7OYH - chains A and B; structure by X-ray diffraction, 1.75 A resolution.

# Chain A
Molecule: Depupylase
Source organism: Acidothermus cellulolyticus
Notes: EC 3.4.-.-
UniProt: A0LU48 (DOP_ACIC1); residues 1-502 here = UniProt positions 1-502
Amino-acid sequence (508 residues; row label = number of the first residue in the row):
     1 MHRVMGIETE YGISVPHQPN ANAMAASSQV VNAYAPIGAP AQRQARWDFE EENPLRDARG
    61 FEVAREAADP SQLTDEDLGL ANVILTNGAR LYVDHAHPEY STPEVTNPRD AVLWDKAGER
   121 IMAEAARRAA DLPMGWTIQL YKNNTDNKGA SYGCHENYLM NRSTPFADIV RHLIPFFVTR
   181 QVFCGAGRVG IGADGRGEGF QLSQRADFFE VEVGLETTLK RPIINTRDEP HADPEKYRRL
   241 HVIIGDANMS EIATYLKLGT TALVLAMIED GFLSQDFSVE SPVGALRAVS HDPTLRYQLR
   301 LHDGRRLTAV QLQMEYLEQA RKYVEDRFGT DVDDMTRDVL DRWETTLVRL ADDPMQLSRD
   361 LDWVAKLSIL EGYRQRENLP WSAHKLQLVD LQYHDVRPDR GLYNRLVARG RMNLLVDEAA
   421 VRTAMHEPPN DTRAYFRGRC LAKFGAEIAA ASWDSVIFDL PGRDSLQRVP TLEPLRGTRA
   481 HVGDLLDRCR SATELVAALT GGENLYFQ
Unresolved in the structure: 36-44, 51-78
Construct notes: expression tag (503-508)
Bound ions: Mg2+ site 1: Glu8, Tyr92, Glu99 (together with ADP); Mg2+ site 2: Glu10, Asp94, Glu99 (shared with Glu71(B) of chain B)
Residues lining bound ligands:
  - ADP (adenosine-5'-diphosphate): Val4, Met5, Gly6, Ile7, Glu8, Trp47, Arg90, Tyr92, Glu99, Ser101, Thr102, Pro103, Glu104, Asn157, Tyr158, Leu159, Pro230, Ala232, Arg239, Arg433, Trp453, Pro474
  - tetrafluoromagnesate(2-) (MF4): His155, Thr217, Arg227, Glu229, Arg239, His241
UniProt features mapped onto this chain:
  - active site: Asp94 (Proton acceptor)
  - binding site (Mg(2+)): Glu8, Tyr92, Glu99, His155, His241
  - binding site (ATP): Ser101, Thr102, Asn157, Arg239
  - mutagenesis: Glu8 (E8A: Abolishes depupylation and deamidation activities), Glu10 (E10A: Abolishes depupylation and deamidation activities), Tyr92 (Y92A: Reduces depupylation but not deamidation activity), Asp94 (D94A: Abolishes depupylation and deamidation activities), His97 (H97A: Reduces depupylation but not deamidation activity), Gln139 (Q139E: Abolishes depupylation), His155 (H155A: Abolishes depupylation but not deamidation activity), Arg205 (R205A: Impairs depupylation and significantly slows deamidation), Arg221 (R221A: Abolishes depupylation and deamidation activities), His241 (H241A: Abolishes depupylation and deamidation activities), Arg400 (R400E: Abolishes depupylation)
What the authors report for this chain:
  - binding site for tetrafluoromagnesate(2-): Arg227, His241
  - catalytic residues: Asp94 (proposed by the authors, not directly observed)

# Chain B
Molecule: Prokaryotic ubiquitin-like protein Pup
UniProt: A0LU49 (PUP_ACIC1); residue numbers follow UniProt; this construct covers 44-71
Amino-acid sequence (28 residues; numbered 44 to 71; the number before each row is that of its first residue):
    44 DAILDEIDDV LEENAEEFVR SYIQKGGE
Bound ions: Mg2+ site 1: Glu71 (shared with Glu10(A), Asp94(A), Glu99(A) of chain A)
UniProt features mapped onto this chain:
  - cross-link: Glu71 (Isoglutamyl lysine isopeptide (Glu-Lys) (interchain with K-? in acceptor proteins))

# Chain A / chain B interface
Residue-residue contacts - 76 pairs, chain A then chain B:
  Glu10(A) - Gly70(B)
  Glu10(A) - Glu71(B)  hydrogen bond (side chain-backbone)
  Gly12(A) - Tyr65(B)
  Gly12(A) - Gln67(B)
  Ile13(A) - Gln67(B)  hydrogen bond (backbone-side chain)
  Asp94(A) - Glu71(B)
  His95(A) - Gly69(B)
  His95(A) - Gly70(B)
  His95(A) - Glu71(B)
  Ala96(A) - Lys68(B)
  His97(A) - Gln67(B)
  His97(A) - Lys68(B)  hydrogen bond (side chain-backbone)
  Tyr141(A) - Phe61(B)
  Tyr141(A) - Tyr65(B)  hydrophobic
  Asn143(A) - Tyr65(B)
  Thr145(A) - Tyr65(B)
  Asp146(A) - Tyr65(B)
  Asp146(A) - Ile66(B)
  Asp146(A) - Gln67(B)  hydrogen bond (side chain-backbone)
  Lys148(A) - Val62(B)  hydrogen bond (side chain-backbone)
  Lys148(A) - Arg63(B)
  Lys148(A) - Tyr65(B)  hydrogen bond (side chain-backbone)
  Lys148(A) - Ile66(B)
  Ala150(A) - Gln67(B)
  Ser151(A) - Gly69(B)
  Ser151(A) - Gly70(B)  hydrogen bond (backbone-backbone)
  Ser151(A) - Glu71(B)
  Tyr152(A) - Tyr65(B)  hydrogen bond
  Tyr152(A) - Gln67(B)
  Tyr152(A) - Gly70(B)
  Tyr152(A) - Glu71(B)
  Gly153(A) - Glu71(B)
  His155(A) - Glu71(B)  hydrogen bond (side chain-backbone)
  Arg205(A) - Glu71(B)  hydrogen bond (side chain-backbone)
  Thr217(A) - Glu71(B)  hydrogen bond
  Thr218(A) - Gly70(B)
  Arg221(A) - Gly70(B)  hydrogen bond (side chain-backbone)
  Arg221(A) - Glu71(B)  hydrogen bond (side chain-backbone)
  Ile369(A) - Leu47(B)
  Gly372(A) - Leu47(B)
  Tyr373(A) - Leu47(B)  hydrogen bond (side chain-backbone)
  Tyr373(A) - Ile50(B)
  Tyr373(A) - Asp51(B)  hydrogen bond
  Arg376(A) - Asp44(B)  hydrogen bond (side chain-backbone)
  Arg376(A) - Leu47(B)
  Arg376(A) - Asp48(B)  salt bridge
  Arg376(A) - Asp51(B)  salt bridge
  His384(A) - Ala58(B)
  His384(A) - Glu59(B)  salt bridge
  His384(A) - Val62(B)
  Lys385(A) - Asp51(B)  salt bridge
  Lys385(A) - Leu54(B)
  Gln387(A) - Val62(B)
  Leu388(A) - Leu54(B)  hydrophobic
  Leu388(A) - Glu55(B)
  Leu388(A) - Ala58(B)  hydrophobic
  Leu388(A) - Phe61(B)  hydrophobic
  Leu388(A) - Val62(B)
  Leu391(A) - Phe61(B)  hydrophobic
  Leu391(A) - Tyr65(B)  hydrophobic
  Gln392(A) - Val53(B)  hydrogen bond (side chain-backbone)
  Gln392(A) - Leu54(B)
  Gln392(A) - Glu55(B)  hydrogen bond (side chain-backbone)
  Arg397(A) - Glu55(B)  salt bridge
  Asp399(A) - Val53(B)
  Arg400(A) - Val53(B)  hydrogen bond (side chain-backbone)
  Arg400(A) - Leu54(B)
  Arg400(A) - Glu55(B)
  Leu402(A) - Ile50(B)  hydrophobic
  Leu402(A) - Val53(B)  hydrophobic
  Arg405(A) - Glu49(B)  salt bridge
  Arg405(A) - Val53(B)
  Leu406(A) - Ile46(B)  hydrophobic
  Arg409(A) - Ala45(B)
  Arg409(A) - Ile46(B)
  Arg409(A) - Glu49(B)  salt bridge
Other interface residues (no listed pair), chain A (47 interface residues in all): Ser14, His17, Ala23, Glu99, Arg227, Glu377, Val389, Asp395, Arg411
Other interface residues (no listed pair), chain B (24 interface residues in all): Glu60

# Summary
47 residues of chain A and 24 residues of chain B are in contact; the contacts include 19 hydrogen bonds and 7
salt bridges. Polar pairs include Arg376(A)-Asp48(B), Arg376(A)-Asp51(B) and His384(A)-Glu59(B). Ligands of
chain A: ADP and tetrafluoromagnesate(2-). From the paper: the catalytic residue Asp94(A); a binding site for
tetrafluoromagnesate(2-) at Arg227(A) and His241(A).
Here chain A is Depupylase (Acidothermus cellulolyticus) and chain B is Prokaryotic ubiquitin-like protein
Pup. Entry 7OYH (Crystal structure of depupylase Dop in complex with Pup and ADP/tetrafluoromagnesate) was
determined by X-ray diffraction together with 7OXV, 7OXY, 7OY3 and 7OYF from the same study.
